Entry 3BSY (X-ray diffraction, 1.80 A resolution); this record covers chains A and C of the 3 polymer chains in the assembly.

# Chain A (and C)
Molecule: Acetyltransferase
Source organism: Campylobacter jejuni
Notes: EC 2.7.7.23; chain C of this document is another copy of the same molecule, construct and numbering; everything in this record applies to it too
Reference sequence: Q0P9D1 (Q0P9D1_CAMJE); numbering as in UniProt (aligned over 1-195)
Sequence (198 residues; row label = number of the first residue in the row; numbers below 1 keep their minus sign (Gly-2 is residue -2)):
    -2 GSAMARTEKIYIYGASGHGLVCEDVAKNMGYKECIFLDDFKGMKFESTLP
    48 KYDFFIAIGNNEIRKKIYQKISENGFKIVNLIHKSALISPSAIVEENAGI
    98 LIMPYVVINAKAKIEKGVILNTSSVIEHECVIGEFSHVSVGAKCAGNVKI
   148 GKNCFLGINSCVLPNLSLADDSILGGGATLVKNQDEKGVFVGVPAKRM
Unresolved in the structure: -2 to 2 (chain C: -2 to 1)
Sequence notes: expression tag (-2 to 0)
Swiss-Prot annotation at these positions:
  - active site: His125 (Proton acceptor)
  - binding site (substrate): Ser13 to His15, Asp35, Asp36, Gly56
  - binding site (acetyl-CoA): His134, Ile155, Gly173
  - site: Glu126 (Increases basicity of active site His)
Small-molecule neighbours:
  - acetyl coenzyme A (ACO), molecule 1: Asn118, His134, Ser136, Val137, Phe152, Gly154, Ile155, Ile170, Gly172, Gly173, Val186, Val188, Gly189, Met195
  - acetyl coenzyme A (ACO), molecule 2: Glu124, Ala142, Leu160, Pro161, Val178, Val190, Pro191
Reported in the primary citation:
  - binding site for acetyl coenzyme A: Asn118, His134, Ile155, Gly173
  - contacts within the chain: His125-Glu126, Ser136-Leu153 (hydrogen bond)
  - conformationally variable residues (loop rearrangement): Gly189, Val190, Pro191
  - catalytic residues: Asn118, Glu124, His125, Glu126, His134 (proposed by the authors, not directly observed)

# How chain A and chain C interact
Pairs across the interface - 39 pairs, chain A then chain C:
  Gly14(A) - His125(C)
  Gly14(A) - Glu126(C)
  Leu17(A) - Ala107(C)  hydrophobic
  Leu17(A) - Lys108(C)
  Val18(A) - Asn106(C)
  Val18(A) - His125(C)
  Asp21(A) - Ser86(C)  hydrogen bond
  Asp21(A) - Pro87(C)
  Asp21(A) - Ala107(C)
  His80(A) - Leu84(C)
  Ser82(A) - Leu84(C)
  Met100(A) - Asn106(C)
  Pro101(A) - Leu84(C)  hydrophobic
  Tyr102(A) - Ser82(C)  hydrogen bond (side chain-backbone)
  Tyr102(A) - Leu84(C)  hydrophobic
  Tyr102(A) - Tyr102(C)
  Tyr102(A) - Val104(C)  hydrophobic
  Asn118(A) - Glu124(C)
  Thr119(A) - Val104(C)
  Thr119(A) - Asn106(C)  hydrogen bond
  Thr119(A) - Val122(C)
  Thr119(A) - Glu124(C)  hydrogen bond
  Ser120(A) - Val122(C)
  Val137(A) - Val122(C)  hydrophobic
  Val137(A) - Glu124(C)
  Val137(A) - Lys140(C)
  Gly138(A) - Lys140(C)
  Ile155(A) - Lys140(C)
  Ile155(A) - Ala142(C)
  Ile155(A) - Cys158(C)  hydrophobic
  Ile155(A) - Leu160(C)  hydrophobic
  Asn156(A) - Gly138(C)
  Asn156(A) - Lys140(C)  hydrogen bond
  Asn156(A) - Asn156(C)
  Asn156(A) - Ser157(C)
  Asn156(A) - Cys158(C)
  Gly173(A) - Thr176(C)
  Gly174(A) - Thr176(C)
  Gly174(A) - Val190(C)
Other interface residues (no listed pair), chain A (22 interface residues in all): His15, Lys140, Gly189, Val190
Other interface residues (no listed pair), chain C (24 interface residues in all): Cys141, Val159

# Summary
22 residues of chain A and 24 residues of chain C are in contact; the contacts include 5 hydrogen bonds. Among
the polar pairs are Asp21(A)-Ser86(C), Tyr102(A)-Ser82(C) and Thr119(A)-Asn106(C). The paper reports catalytic
residues Asn118(A), Glu124(A) and His125(A) among others; a binding site for acetyl coenzyme A at Asn118(A),
His134(A) and Ile155(A) among others.
Both chains are Acetyltransferase (Campylobacter jejuni). Entry 3BSY (PglD from Campylobacter jejuni, NCTC
11168, in complex with acetyl coenzyme A) was determined by X-ray diffraction (same publication as 3BSW and
3BSS).
